Entry 6QBA (X-ray diffraction, 1.80 A resolution); this record covers chains A and B.

[Chain A]
Name: Retinol-binding protein 4
From: Homo sapiens
Reference sequence: P02753 (RET4_HUMAN); residues 1-183 here correspond to UniProt positions 19-201 (UniProt number = residue number + 18)
Amino-acid sequence (185 residues; numbered -1 to 183; the number before each row is that of its first residue; numbers below 1 keep their minus sign (Gly-1 is residue -1)):
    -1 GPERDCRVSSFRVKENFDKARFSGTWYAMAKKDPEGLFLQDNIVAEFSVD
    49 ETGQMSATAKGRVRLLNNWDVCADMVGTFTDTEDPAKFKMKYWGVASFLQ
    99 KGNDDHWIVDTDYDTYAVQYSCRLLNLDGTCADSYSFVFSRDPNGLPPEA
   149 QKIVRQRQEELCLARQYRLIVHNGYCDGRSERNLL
Not modelled in the structure: -1 to 0, 177-183
Differences from the reference sequence: expression tag (-1 to 0)
Cystine bridges: Cys4-Cys160, Cys70-Cys174, Cys120-Cys129
Metal / ion sites: Zn2+ site 1: Glu13 (together with imidazole) (shared with Glu10(B) of chain B); Zn2+ site 2: Asp140 (together with imidazole) (shared with Glu59(B) of chain B); Zn2+ site 3: His170, Asp175 (together with imidazole)
Ligand contacts: 2T1 (2-[({4-[2-(trifluoromethyl)phenyl]piperidin-1-yl}carbonyl)amino]benzoic acid): Leu35, Phe36, Leu37, Phe45, Ala55, Thr56, Ala57, Val61, Met73, Val74, Gly75, Met88, Tyr90, Phe96, Gln98, Lys99, Asp102, His104, Gln117, Arg121, Tyr133, Phe135, Phe137
Curated features (UniProtKB/Swiss-Prot):
  - binding site (substrate): Gln98
  - modified residue: Arg121 (Omega-N-methylarginine)

[Chain B]
Name: DNA-binding protein 7a
From: Sulfolobus solfataricus
Notes: EC 3.1.27.-
Reference sequence: P61991 (DN7A_SULSO); residues 1-61 here correspond to UniProt positions 2-62 (UniProt number = residue number + 1)
Amino-acid sequence (61 residues; numbered 1 to 61; the number before each row is that of its first residue):
     1 ATVKLTYQGEEKQVDISKIKRVARYGQNIYFSYDEGGGAYDYGAVSEKDA
    51 PKELLQMLEKQ
Differences from the reference sequence: conflict Leu5 (Phe6 in P61991), Thr6 (Lys7 in P61991), Gln8 (Lys9 in P61991), Arg21 (Lys22 in P61991), Ala23 (Trp24 in P61991), Tyr25 (Val26 in P61991), Gln27 (Lys28 in P61991), Asn28 (Met29 in P61991), Tyr30 (Ser31 in P61991), Ser32 (Thr33 in P61991), Ala39 (Lys40 in P61991), Tyr40 (Thr41 in P61991), Asp41 (Gly42 in P61991), Tyr42 (Arg43 in P61991)
Metal / ion sites: Zn2+ site 1: Glu10 (together with imidazole) (shared with Glu13(A) of chain A); Zn2+ site 2: Glu59 (together with imidazole) (shared with Asp140(A) of chain A)
Curated features (UniProtKB/Swiss-Prot):
  - modified residue: Lys4 (N6-methyllysine)

[How chain A and chain B interact]
Residue-residue contacts - 46 pairs, chain A then chain B:
  Leu35(A) with Tyr25(B); Gly26(B)
  Lys58(A) with Tyr40(B), hydrogen bond
  Val61(A) with Tyr25(B)
  Arg62(A) with Tyr25(B)
  Leu63(A) with Tyr25(B), hydrophobic; Tyr30(B), hydrophobic
  Leu64(A) with Val22(B); Ala23(B), hydrophobic
  Asn66(A) with Arg21(B), hydrogen bond (backbone-side chain)
  Trp67(A) with Arg21(B); Val22(B); Ala23(B), hydrophobic; Tyr30(B); Phe31(B); Ser32(B); Tyr42(B), hydrophobic
  Asp68(A) with Gly37(B)
  Val69(A) with Ala39(B); Tyr42(B), hydrophobic
  Cys70(A) with Ala39(B), hydrogen bond (backbone-backbone); Tyr40(B); Tyr42(B), hydrogen bond (backbone-side chain)
  Ala71(A) with Tyr42(B)
  Asp72(A) with Tyr40(B), hydrogen bond
  Ala94(A) with Gly9(B)
  Ser95(A) with Thr6(B); Tyr7(B); Gln8(B), hydrogen bond (side chain-backbone); Gly9(B), hydrogen bond (side chain-backbone); Tyr30(B); Tyr42(B); Gly43(B); Ala44(B)
  Phe96(A) with Tyr30(B); Tyr42(B)
  Leu97(A) with Asn28(B); Tyr30(B), hydrogen bond (backbone-side chain); Ala44(B), hydrophobic; Val45(B)
  Gln98(A) with Tyr25(B); Asn28(B), hydrogen bond; Tyr30(B), hydrogen bond
  Tyr173(A) with Gly37(B); Ala39(B)
  Cys174(A) with Tyr40(B)
Also at the interface, not in a pair above, chain A (21 interface residues in all): Phe36
Also at the interface, not in a pair above, chain B (21 interface residues in all): Ser46

[In short]
The chain A/chain B interface involves 21 residues from each chain, with 10 hydrogen bonds. Polar pairs
include Lys58(A)-Tyr40(B), Asn66(A)-Arg21(B) and Cys70(A)-Tyr42(B). Bound to chain A: compound 2T1. Glu13(A)
and Glu10(B) coordinate Zn2+ site 1. From UniProt: substrate-binding residue Gln98(A) on chain A.
Chain A is Retinol-binding protein 4 (Homo sapiens) and chain B is DNA-binding protein 7a (Sulfolobus
solfataricus); the structure, Crystal Structure of Retinol-Binding Protein 4 (RBP4) in complex with
non-retinoid ligand A1120 and engineered binding ..., was determined by X-ray diffraction.
